PDB entry 9GA3 | electron microscopy, 4.30 A resolution (low resolution: residue-level contacts below are approximate; hydrogen-bond / salt-bridge calls are withheld) | chains B and C of the 5 polymer chains in the assembly

[Chain B]
Name: UvrABC system protein A
Source organism: Mycobacterium tuberculosis
Reference sequence: P63381 (UVRA_MYCBO); residues 1-972 here = UniProt positions 1-972
Sequence (993 residues; row label = number of the first residue in the row; numbers below 1 keep their minus sign (Met-20 is residue -20)):
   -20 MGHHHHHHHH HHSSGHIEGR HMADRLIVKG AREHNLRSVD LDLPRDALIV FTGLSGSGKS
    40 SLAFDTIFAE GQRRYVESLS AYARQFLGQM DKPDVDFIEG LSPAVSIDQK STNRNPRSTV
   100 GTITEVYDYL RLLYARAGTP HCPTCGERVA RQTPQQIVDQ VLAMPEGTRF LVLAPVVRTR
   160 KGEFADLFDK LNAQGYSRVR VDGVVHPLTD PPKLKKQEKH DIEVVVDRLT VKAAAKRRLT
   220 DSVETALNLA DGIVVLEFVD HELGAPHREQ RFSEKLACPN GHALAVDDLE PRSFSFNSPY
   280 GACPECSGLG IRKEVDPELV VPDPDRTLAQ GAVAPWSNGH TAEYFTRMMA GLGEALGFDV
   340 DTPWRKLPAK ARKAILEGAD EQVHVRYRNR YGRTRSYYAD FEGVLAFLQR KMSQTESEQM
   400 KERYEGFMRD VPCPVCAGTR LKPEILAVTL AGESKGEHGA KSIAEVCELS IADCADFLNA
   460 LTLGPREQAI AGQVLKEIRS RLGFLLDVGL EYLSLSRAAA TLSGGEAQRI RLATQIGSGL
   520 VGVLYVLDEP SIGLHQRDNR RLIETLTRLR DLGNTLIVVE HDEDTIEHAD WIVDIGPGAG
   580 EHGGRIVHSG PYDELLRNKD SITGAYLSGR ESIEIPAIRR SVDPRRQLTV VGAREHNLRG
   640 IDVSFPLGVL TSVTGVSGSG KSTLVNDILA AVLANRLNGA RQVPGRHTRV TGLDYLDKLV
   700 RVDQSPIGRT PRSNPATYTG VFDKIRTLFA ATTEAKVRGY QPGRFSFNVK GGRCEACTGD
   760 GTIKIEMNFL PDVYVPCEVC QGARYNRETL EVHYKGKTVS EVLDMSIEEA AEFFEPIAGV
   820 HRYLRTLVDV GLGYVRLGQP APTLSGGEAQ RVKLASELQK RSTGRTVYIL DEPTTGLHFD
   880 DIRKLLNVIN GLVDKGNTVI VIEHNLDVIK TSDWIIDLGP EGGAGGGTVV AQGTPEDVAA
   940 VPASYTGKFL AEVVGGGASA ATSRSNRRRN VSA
Not modelled in the structure: -20 to 0, 240-247, 292-409, 954-972
Sequence notes: initiating methionine (-20); expression tag (-19 to 0)
Metal / ion sites: Zn2+ site 1: Cys121, Cys124, Cys257, His261; Zn2+ site 2: Cys282, Cys285, Cys412, Cys415; Zn2+ site 3: Cys753, Cys756, Cys776, Cys779
Ligand contacts: ADP (adenosine-5'-diphosphate): Tyr491, Arg496, Ala497, Thr500, His635, Asn636, Gly654, Val655, Ser656, Gly657, Ser658, Gly659, Lys660, Ser661, Thr662, His903, Leu917, Gly922
Swiss-Prot annotation at these positions:
  - zinc finger (C4-type): Cys257 to Cys285, Cys753 to Cys779
  - binding site (ATP): Gly32 to Ser39, Gly654 to Ser661

[Chain C]
Molecule: 42-nt DNA strand
Sequence (42 nucleotides; numbered -4 to 37; the number before each row is that of its first residue; numbers below 1 keep their minus sign (DT-4 is residue -4)):
    -4 TAGTCACATC AGTGATCAGT GGTTCCGGAA CCACTGATCA CT
Not modelled in the structure: -4 to 0

[Chain B / chain C interface]
Residue-residue contacts - 6 pairs, chain B then chain C:
  Lys723(B) - DC5(C)
  Lys723(B) - DA6(C)
  Thr726(B) - DC5(C)
  Leu727(B) - DC5(C)
  Gly818(B) - DA6(C)
  Arg860(B) - DG7(C)
Interface residues without a listed pair, chain B (7 interface residues in all): Tyr822, Lys859
Interface residues without a listed pair, chain C (4 interface residues in all): DT8

[Overview]
The interface between chain B and chain C involves 7 residues on one side and 4 on the other. Bound to chain
B: ADP. Curated annotation (UniProt) lists 16 ATP-binding residues on chain B.
Chain B is UvrABC system protein A (Mycobacterium tuberculosis) and chain C is a 42-nt DNA strand; the
structure, MtUvrA2UvrB bound to damaged oligonucleotide, was determined by electron microscopy together with
9GA2, 9GA4 and 9GA5 from the same study.
